Entry 1M78 (X-ray diffraction, 1.71 A resolution); this record covers chain A.

[Chain A]
Molecule: Dihydrofolate reductase
Organism: Candida albicans
Notes: EC 1.5.1.3
UniProtKB: P22906 (DYR_CANAL); residues 1-192 here = UniProt positions 1-192
Sequence (192 residues; row label = number of the first residue in the row):
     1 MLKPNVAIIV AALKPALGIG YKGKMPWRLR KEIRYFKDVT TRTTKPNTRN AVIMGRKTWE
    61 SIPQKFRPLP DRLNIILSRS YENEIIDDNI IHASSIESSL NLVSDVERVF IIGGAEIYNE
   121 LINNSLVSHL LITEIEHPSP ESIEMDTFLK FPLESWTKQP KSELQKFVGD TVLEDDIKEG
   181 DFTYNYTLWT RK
Residues lining bound ligands:
  - 5-chloryl-2,4,6-quinazolinetriamine (CLZ): Ile9, Val10, Ala11, Met25, Glu32, Ile33, Phe36, Ile112, Tyr118, Thr133
  - NADPH (NDP; NADPH dihydro-nicotinamide-adenine-dinucleotide phosphate): Val10, Ala11, Ile19, Gly20, Tyr21, Gly23, Lys24, Met25, Trp27, Gly55, Arg56, Lys57, Thr58, Leu77, Ser78, Arg79, Ser80, Ser94, Ile112, Gly113, Gly114, Ala115, Glu116, Ile117, Tyr118, Glu120, Leu121, Thr147
Swiss-Prot annotation at these positions:
  - binding site (NADP(+)): Ala11, Gly18 to Lys24, Arg56 to Thr58, Ser78 to Ser80, Gly113 to Glu120
  - binding site (substrate): Glu32 to Lys37, Arg72, Ile112, Tyr118
  - natural variant: Leu2 (S2L: In strain: SYNTEX CA755; this construct carries the variant), Glu84 (K84E: In strain: SYNTEX CA755; this construct carries the variant)

[In short]
Chain A binds NADPH and 5-chloryl-2,4,6-quinazolinetriamine. Curated annotation (UniProt) lists 22
NADP+-binding residues and 9 substrate-binding residues.
Chain A is Dihydrofolate reductase (Candida albicans); the structure, Candida albicans dihydrofolate reductase
complexed with dihydro-nicotinamide-adenine-dinucleotide phosphate (NADPH) and
5-chloryl-2,4,6-quinazolinetriamine (GW1225), was determined by X-ray diffraction, deposited together with
1M79, 1M7A, 1AOE and 1AI9.
